Entry 5XCN (X-ray diffraction, 1.69 A resolution); this record covers chain X.

# Chain X
Protein: Cysteine synthase
Organism: Haemophilus influenzae (strain ATCC 51907 / DSM 11121 / KW20 / Rd)
Notes: EC 2.5.1.47
Reference sequence: P45040 (CYSK_HAEIN); residues 1-316 here = UniProt positions 1-316
Chain sequence (350 residues; each row starts with the number of its first residue; numbers below 1 keep their minus sign (Met-33 is residue -33)):
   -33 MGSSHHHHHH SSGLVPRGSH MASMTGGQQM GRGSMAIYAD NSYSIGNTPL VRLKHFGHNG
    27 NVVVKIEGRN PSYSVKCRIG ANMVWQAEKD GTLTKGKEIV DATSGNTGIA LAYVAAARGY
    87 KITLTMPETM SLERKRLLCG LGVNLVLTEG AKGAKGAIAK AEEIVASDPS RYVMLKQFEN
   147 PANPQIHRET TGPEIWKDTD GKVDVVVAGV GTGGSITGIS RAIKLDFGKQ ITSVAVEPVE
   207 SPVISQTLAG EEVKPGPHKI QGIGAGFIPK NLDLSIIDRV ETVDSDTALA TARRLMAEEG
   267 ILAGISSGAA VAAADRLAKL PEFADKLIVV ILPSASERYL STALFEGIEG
Unresolved in the structure: -33 to 1, 315-316
Differences from the reference sequence: expression tag (-33 to 0); engineered mutation Ala120 (Met in P45040)
Modified residues: Lys42 ((2S)-2-amino-6-[[3-hydroxy-2-methyl-5-(phosphonooxymethyl)pyridin-4-yl]methylideneamino]hexanoic acid; LLP)
Curated features (UniProtKB/Swiss-Prot):
  - binding site (hydrogen sulfide): Asn7, Arg35, Leu268
  - binding site (pyridoxal 5'-phosphate): Asn72, Gly177 to Ser181, Ser272
  - modified residue: Lys42 (N6-(pyridoxal phosphate)lysine)
What the authors report for this chain:
  - mutagenesis - M120A (286-fold): decreased binding to OAS
  - mutagenesis - M92A, M120A: decreased catalytic activity
  - mutagenesis - M120A: decreased binding to inhibitor peptides
  - conformationally variable residues (loop rearrangement): Ser70

# Summary
Curated annotation (UniProt) lists 3 hydrogen sulfide-binding residues and 7 pyridoxal 5'-phosphate-binding
residues. The paper reports that M92A and M120A reduce catalytic activity; conformational variability at
Ser70.
Chain X is Cysteine synthase (Haemophilus influenzae (strain ATCC 51907 / DSM 11121 / KW20 / Rd)); the
structure, Crystal structure of M120A mutant of O-acetyl-L-serine sulfahydrylase from Haemophilus influenzae,
was determined by X-ray diffraction together with 7CM8, 7C35, 5XCP and 5XCW from the same study.
